3QUR - chain A; structure by X-ray diffraction, 1.57 A resolution.

[Chain A]
Molecule: FomA protein
Source organism: Streptomyces wedmorensis
Reference sequence: Q56187 (Q56187_STRWE); residues 1-266 here = UniProt positions 1-266
Chain sequence (286 residues; numbered -19 to 266; the number before each row is that of its first residue; numbers below 1 keep their minus sign (Met-19 is residue -19)):
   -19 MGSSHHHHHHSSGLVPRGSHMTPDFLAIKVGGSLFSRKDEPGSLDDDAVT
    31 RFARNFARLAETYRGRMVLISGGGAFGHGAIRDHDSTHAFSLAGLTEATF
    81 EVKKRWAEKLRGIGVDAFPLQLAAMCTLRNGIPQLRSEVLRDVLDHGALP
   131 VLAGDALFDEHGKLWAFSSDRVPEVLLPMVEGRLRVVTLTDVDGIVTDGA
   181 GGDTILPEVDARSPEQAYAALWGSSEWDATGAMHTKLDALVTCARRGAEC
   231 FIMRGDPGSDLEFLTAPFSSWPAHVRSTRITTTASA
Unresolved in the structure: -19 to -9, 56-68, 179-182, 206-210, 263-266
Differences from the reference sequence: expression tag (-19 to 0)
Ligand contacts:
  - ADP (adenosine-5'-diphosphate): Lys9, Gly11, Gly12, Ser13, Asp150, Leu169, Thr170, Asp171, Val172, Gly174, Ile175, Val176, Ala200, Leu201, Ser204, Ser205, Ala212, Met213, Lys216
  - MgADP (FM4; [(2R,3S)-3-methyloxiran-2-yl]-phosphonooxy-phosphinic acid): Lys9, Gly11, Gly12, Gly52, Gly53, Leu75, Thr79, Gly134, Asp135, Phe147, Ser148, Ser149, Asp150
Reported in the primary citation:
  - conformationally variable residues (loop rearrangement, order/disorder transition): Lys18, Gly52 to Ala69, Gly179 to Gly182, Leu201 to Ala212
  - Mg2+ coordination through a water molecule: Asp150
  - binding site for ADP: Lys216
  - mutagenesis - S148A, S149A (38-fold): decreased binding to fosfomycin
  - mutagenesis - K18A, H58L, T210A: abolished catalytic activity
  - mutagenesis - K9A (40-fold), D208A (15-fold): decreased catalytic activity
  - catalytic residues: Asp150, Thr210, Lys216 (proposed by the authors, not directly observed)
  - catalytic residues: Lys9, Lys18, His58, Asp208

[Overview]
Ligands of chain A: ADP and MgADP. The paper reports catalytic residues Asp150, Thr210 and Lys216 among
others; K18A, H58L and T210A abolish catalytic activity; 7 substitutions were tested in all.
Chain A is FomA protein (Streptomyces wedmorensis); the structure, Crystal structure of fosfomycin resistance
kinase FomA from Streptomyces wedmorensis complexed with MgADP and fosfomycin monophosphate, was determined by
X-ray diffraction together with 3QUN, 3QUO and 3QVH from the same study.
